PDB entry 4DE4 | X-ray diffraction, 2.00 A resolution | chain A

== Chain A ==
Protein: APH(2")-Id
Organism: Enterococcus casseliflavus
UniProt: O68183 (O68183_ENTCA); residues 1-301 here = UniProt positions 1-301
Chain sequence (322 residues; each row starts with the number of its first residue; numbers below 1 keep their minus sign (Mse-20 is residue -20)):
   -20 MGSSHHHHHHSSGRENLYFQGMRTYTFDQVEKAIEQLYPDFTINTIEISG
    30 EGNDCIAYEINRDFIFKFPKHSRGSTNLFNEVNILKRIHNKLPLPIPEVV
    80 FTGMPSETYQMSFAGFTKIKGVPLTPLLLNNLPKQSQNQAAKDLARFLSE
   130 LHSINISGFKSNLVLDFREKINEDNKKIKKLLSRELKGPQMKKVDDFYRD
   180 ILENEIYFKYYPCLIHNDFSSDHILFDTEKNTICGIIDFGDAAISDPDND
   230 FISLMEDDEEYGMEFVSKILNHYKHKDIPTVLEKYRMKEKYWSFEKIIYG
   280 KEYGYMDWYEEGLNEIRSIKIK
Disordered / not traced: -20 to 0, 297-301
Modified residues: Mse-20 (selenomethionine); Mse1, Mse83, Mse90, Mse170, Mse234, Mse242, Mse266, Mse285 (selenomethionine; parent Met)
Construct notes: expression tag (-20 to 0)

== In short ==
Chain A is APH(2")-Id (Enterococcus casseliflavus); the structure, Crystal structure of aminoglycoside
phosphotransferase APH(2")-Id/APH(2")-IVa in complex with HEPES, was determined by X-ray diffraction together
with 4DFB, 4DFU and 4DBX from the same study.
